9BE5 - chains H and J of the 10 polymer chains in the assembly; structure by electron microscopy, 3.30 A resolution.

== Chain H ==
Protein: Histone H2B type 1-J
Source organism: Homo sapiens
Reference sequence: P06899 (H2B1J_HUMAN); residues 44-122 here correspond to UniProt positions 48-126 (UniProt number = residue number + 4)
Chain sequence (95 residues; row label = number of the first residue in the row):
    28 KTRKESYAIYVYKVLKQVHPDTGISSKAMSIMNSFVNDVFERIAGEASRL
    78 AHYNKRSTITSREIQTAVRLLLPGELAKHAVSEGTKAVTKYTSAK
Not modelled in the structure: 28, 122
Sequence notes: expression tag (28-43); conflict Ser57 (Gly61 in P06899), Val66 (Ile70 in P06899)
Swiss-Prot annotation at these positions:
  - modified residue: Lys54 (N6,N6-dimethyllysine), Arg76 (Dimethylated arginine), Lys82 (N6,N6,N6-trimethyllysine), Arg83 (Omega-N-methylarginine), Arg89 (Omega-N-methylarginine), Lys105 (N6-(2-hydroxyisobutyryl)lysine), Thr112 (Phosphothreonine), Lys113 (N6-(2-hydroxyisobutyryl)lysine), Lys117 (N6-(2-hydroxyisobutyryl)lysine)
  - glycosylation: Ser109 (O-linked (GlcNAc) serine)
  - cross-link: Lys117 (Glycyl lysine isopeptide (Lys-Gly) (interchain with G-Cter in ubiquitin))

== Chain J ==
Molecule: 145-nt DNA strand
Sequence (145 nucleotides; numbered -72 to 72; the number before each row is that of its first residue; numbers below 1 keep their minus sign (DA-72 is residue -72)):
   -72 ATCGATGTATATATCTGACACGTGCCTGGAGACTAGGGAGTAATCCCCTT
   -22 GGCGGTTAAAACGCGGGGGACAGCGCGTACGTGCGTTTAAGCGGTGCTAG
    28 AGCTGTCTACGACCAATTGAGCGGCCTCGGCACCGGGATTCTGAT

== Chain H / chain J interface ==
Residue-residue contacts (12; chain H residue first):
  Thr29(H) - DC30(J)  hydrogen bond to the phosphate
  Arg30(H) - DC-47(J)  sugar contact
  Glu32(H) - DG-45(J)  sugar contact
  Tyr39(H) - DA-53(J)  hydrogen bond to the phosphate
  Gly50(H) - DA-53(J)  phosphate contact
  Ile51(H) - DA-53(J)  hydrogen bond to the phosphate
  Ser52(H) - DC-54(J)  phosphate contact
  Ser53(H) - DC-54(J)  hydrogen bond to the phosphate
  Arg83(H) - DA-34(J)  phosphate contact
  Arg83(H) - DG-33(J)  salt bridge to the phosphate
  Ser84(H) - DA-34(J)  hydrogen bond to the phosphate
  Thr85(H) - DA-34(J)  hydrogen bond to the phosphate
Interface residues without a listed pair, chain J (10 interface residues in all): DC-48, DT-46, DG-35

== Summary ==
The interface between chain H and chain J involves 11 residues on one side and 10 on the other; the contacts
include 6 hydrogen bonds and 1 salt bridge. Polar contacts include Thr29(H)-DC30(J), Tyr39(H)-DA-53(J) and
Ile51(H)-DA-53(J).
Chain H is Histone H2B type 1-J (Homo sapiens) and chain J is a 145-nt DNA strand; the structure, Cryo-EM
structure of Human Nucleosome collected by EPU on Glacios at 3.3 Angstrom resolution, was determined by
electron microscopy.
